Entry 2H7R (X-ray diffraction, 2.10 A resolution); this record covers chain A.

[Chain A]
Name: Cytochrome P450-cam
Source organism: Pseudomonas putida
Notes: EC 1.14.15.1
UniProt: P00183 (CPXA_PSEPU); residues 1-414 here = UniProt positions 1-414
Amino-acid sequence (414 residues; row label = number of the first residue in the row):
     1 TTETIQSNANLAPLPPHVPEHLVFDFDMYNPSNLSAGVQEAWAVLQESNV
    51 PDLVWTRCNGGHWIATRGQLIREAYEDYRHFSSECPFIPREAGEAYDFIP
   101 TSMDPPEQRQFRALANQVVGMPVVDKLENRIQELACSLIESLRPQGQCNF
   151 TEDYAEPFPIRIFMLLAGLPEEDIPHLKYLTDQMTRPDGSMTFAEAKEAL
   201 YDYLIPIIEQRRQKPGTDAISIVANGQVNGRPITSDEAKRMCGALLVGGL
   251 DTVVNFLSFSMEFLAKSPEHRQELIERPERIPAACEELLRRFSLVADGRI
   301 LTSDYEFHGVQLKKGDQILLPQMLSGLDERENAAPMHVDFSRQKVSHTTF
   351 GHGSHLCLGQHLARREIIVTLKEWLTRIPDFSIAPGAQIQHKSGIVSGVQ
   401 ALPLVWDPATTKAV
Disordered / not traced: 1-9
Sequence notes: engineered mutation Ala-244 (Leu in P00183), Ala-334 (Cys in P00183)
Metal / ion sites: heme Fe: Cys-357 (together with 1-methylimidazole)
Ligand contacts:
  - 1-methylimidazole (1MZ): Ala-244, Val-247, Gly-248, Thr-252, Val-295
  - heme (HEM): Tyr-75, Pro-100, Thr-101, Gln-108, Arg-112, Val-119, Phe-163, Ala-244, Leu-245, Gly-248, Gly-249, Thr-252, Val-253, Phe-256, Leu-289, Leu-294, Val-295, Asp-297, Arg-299, Gln-322, Thr-348, Thr-349, Phe-350, Gly-351, Ser-354, His-355, Leu-356, Cys-357, Leu-358, Gly-359, Leu-362, Ala-363, Ile-367

[In short]
Chain A binds heme and 1-methylimidazole.
Chain A is Cytochrome P450-cam (Pseudomonas putida); the structure, L244A mutant of Cytochrome P450cam
complexed with imidazole, was determined by X-ray diffraction together with 2H7Q and 2H7S from the same study.
